Entry 7KIR (X-ray diffraction, 2.60 A resolution); this record covers chain A.

# Chain A
Name: Inositol polyphosphate 1-phosphatase
Source organism: Bos taurus
Notes: EC 3.1.3.57
UniProt: P21327 (INPP_BOVIN); numbering as in UniProt (aligned over 1-400)
Sequence (400 residues; each row starts with the number of its first residue):
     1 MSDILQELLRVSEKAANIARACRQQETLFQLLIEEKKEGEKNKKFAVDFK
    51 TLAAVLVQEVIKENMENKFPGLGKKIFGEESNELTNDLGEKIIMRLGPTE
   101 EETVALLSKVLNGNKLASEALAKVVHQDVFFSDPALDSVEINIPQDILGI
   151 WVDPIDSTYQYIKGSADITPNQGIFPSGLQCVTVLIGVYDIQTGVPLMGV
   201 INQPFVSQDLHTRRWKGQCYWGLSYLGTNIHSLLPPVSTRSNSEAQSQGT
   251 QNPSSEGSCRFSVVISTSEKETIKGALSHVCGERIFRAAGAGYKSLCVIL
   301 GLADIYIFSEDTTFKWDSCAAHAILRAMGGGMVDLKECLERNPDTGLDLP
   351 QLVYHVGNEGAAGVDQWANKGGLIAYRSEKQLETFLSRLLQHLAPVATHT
Unresolved in the structure: 32-47, 238-261, 273-283, 342-349, 359-365, 393-400
Sequence notes: engineered mutation Ala54 (Asp in P21327); conflict Leu84 (Phe in P21327)
Bound ions: Ca2+ site 1: Glu79, Asp153, Ile155 (together with D-myo-inositol-1,4-bisphosphate); Ca2+ site 2: Asp153, Asp156, Asp317 (together with D-myo-inositol-1,4-bisphosphate)
Ligand contacts: D-myo-inositol-1,4-bisphosphate (2IP): Glu79, Asp153, Ile155, Asp156, Ser157, Thr158, Ser268, Glu269, Lys270, Ala288, Ala289, Gly290, Ala291, Lys294, Phe308, Thr312, Phe314, Asp317
UniProt features mapped onto this chain:
  - binding site (Mg(2+)): Glu79, Asp153, Ile155, Asp317
  - binding site (Li(+)): Glu80
  - binding site (1D-myo-inositol 1,4-bisphosphate): Asp156, Ser157, Thr158, Ser268, Lys270, Gly290, Ala291, Lys294, Thr312
  - modified residue: Ser318 (Phosphoserine)
What the authors report for this chain:
  - mutagenesis - D54A: abolished binding to metal binding at MG3/GD3
  - binding site for D-myo-inositol-1,4-bisphosphate: Ser157, Thr158, Glu269, Gly290, Ala291, Lys294
  - catalytic residues: Thr158 (proposed by the authors, not directly observed)
  - Ca2+ coordination: Glu79, Asp153, Ile155, Asp156, Asp317

# Overview
Bound to chain A: D-myo-inositol-1,4-bisphosphate. The Ca2+ site 1 is built by Glu79, Asp153 and Ile155.
Asp153, Asp156 and Asp317 form the Ca2+ site 2. From UniProt: 4 Mg2+-binding residues, Li+-binding residue
Glu80 and 9 residues binding 1D-myo-inositol 1,4-bisphosphate. The paper reports the catalytic residue Thr158;
D54A abolishes binding to metal binding at MG3/GD3.
Chain A is Inositol polyphosphate 1-phosphatase (Bos taurus); the structure, Crystal structure of inositol
polyphosphate 1-phosphatase (INPP1) D54A mutant in complex with inositol (1,4)-bisphosphate, was determined by
X-ray diffraction, deposited together with 6WRY, 6X25, 7KIO, 6WRO and 6WRR.
